Entry 8FCO (electron microscopy, 3.31 A resolution); this record covers chains C and H of the 8 polymer chains in the assembly.

[Chain C]
Name: Transitional endoplasmic reticulum ATPase
From: Homo sapiens
Notes: EC 3.6.4.6
UniProt: P55072 (TERA_HUMAN); numbering as in UniProt (aligned over 1-806)
Amino-acid sequence (806 residues; each row starts with the number of its first residue):
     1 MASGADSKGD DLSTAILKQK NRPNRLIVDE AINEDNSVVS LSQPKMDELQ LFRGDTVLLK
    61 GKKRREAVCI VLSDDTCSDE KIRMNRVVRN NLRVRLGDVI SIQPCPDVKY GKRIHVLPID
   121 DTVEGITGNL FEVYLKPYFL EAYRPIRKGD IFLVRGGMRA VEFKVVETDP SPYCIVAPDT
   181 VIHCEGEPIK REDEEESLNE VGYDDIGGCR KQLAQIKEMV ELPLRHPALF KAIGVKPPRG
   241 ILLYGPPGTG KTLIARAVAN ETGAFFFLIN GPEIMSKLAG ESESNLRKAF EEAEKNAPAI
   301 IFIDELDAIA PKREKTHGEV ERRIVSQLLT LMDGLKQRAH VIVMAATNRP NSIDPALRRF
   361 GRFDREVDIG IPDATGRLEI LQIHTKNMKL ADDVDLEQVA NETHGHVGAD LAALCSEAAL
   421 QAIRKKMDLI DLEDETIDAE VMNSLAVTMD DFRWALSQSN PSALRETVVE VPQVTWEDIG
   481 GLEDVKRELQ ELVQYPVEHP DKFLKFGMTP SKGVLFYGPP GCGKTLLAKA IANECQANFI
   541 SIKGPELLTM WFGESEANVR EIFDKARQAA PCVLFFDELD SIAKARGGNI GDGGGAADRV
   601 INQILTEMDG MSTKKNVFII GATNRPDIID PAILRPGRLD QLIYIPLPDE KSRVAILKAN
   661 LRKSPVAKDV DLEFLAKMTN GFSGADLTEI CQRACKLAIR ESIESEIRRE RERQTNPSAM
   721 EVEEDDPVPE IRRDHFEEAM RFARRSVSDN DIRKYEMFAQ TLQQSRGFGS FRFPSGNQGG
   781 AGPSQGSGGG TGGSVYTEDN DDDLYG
Not modelled in the structure: 1-22, 708-727, 764-806
Swiss-Prot annotation at these positions:
  - region: Thr797 to Gly806 (Interaction with UBXN6)
  - motif: Asp802 to Gly806 (PIM motif)
  - binding site (ATP): Pro247 to Leu253, Asn348, His384, Gly521 to Leu526
  - modified residue: Ala2 (N-acetylalanine), Ser3 (Phosphoserine), Ser7 (Phosphoserine), Ser13 (Phosphoserine), Ser37 (Phosphoserine), Lys315 (N6,N6,N6-trimethyllysine), Thr436 (Phosphothreonine), Ser462 (Phosphoserine), Lys502 (N6-acetyllysine), Lys505 (N6-acetyllysine), Lys668 (N6-acetyllysine), Ser702 (Phosphoserine), Lys754 (N6-acetyllysine), Ser770 (Phosphoserine), Ser775 (Phosphoserine), Ser787 (Phosphoserine), Tyr805 (Phosphotyrosine)
  - cross-link (Glycyl lysine isopeptide (Lys-Gly)): Lys8 (interchain with G-Cter in SUMO2), Lys18 (interchain with G-Cter in SUMO2)
  - natural variant: Arg95 (R95G: In IBMPFD1), Gly97 (G97E: In CMT2Y), Ile126 (I126F: In IBMPFD1; uncertain significance), Arg155 (R155C: In IBMPFD1; R155H: In FTDALS6 and IBMPFD1; R155L: In IBMPFD1; R155P: In IBMPFD1; R155S: In IBMPFD1), Arg159 (R159G: In FTDALS6; R159H: In IBMPFD1), Ala160 (A160T: In IBMPFD1; uncertain significance), Glu185 (E185K: In CMT2Y), Arg191 (R191Q: In FTDALS6 and IBMPFD1), Leu198 (L198W: In IBMPFD1), Ala232 (A232E: In IBMPFD1), Ile254 (I254F: In IBMPFD1; uncertain significance), Ile369 (I369T: In IBMPFD1; uncertain significance), 2 further natural variant entries in UniProt
  - mutagenesis: Phe52 to Asp55 (Abolishes interaction with NPLOC4; when associated with A-110), Arg53 (R53A: Minor effect on affinity for ATP and ADP), Arg86 (R86A: Strongly increased affinity for ATP. Strongly reduced affinity for ADP), Tyr110 (Y110A: Abolishes interaction with NPLOC4; when associated with 52-A--A-55), Arg113 to His115 (Severely reduced binding to DERL1), Phe131 (F131R: Severely reduced binding to DERL1), Leu140 (L140D: Severely reduced binding to DERL1), Asp179 (D179R: No effect on binding to DERL1), His183 (H183W: Severely reduced binding to DERL1), Lys251 (K251Q: Impairs ERAD degradation of HMGCR and does not inhibit interaction with RHBDD1; when associated with Q-524), Glu305 (E305Q: Defect in ubiquitin-dependent protein degradation by the proteasome; when associated with Q-578), Lys312 (K312A: Does not affect methylation by VCPKMT), 8 further mutagenesis entries in UniProt
Small-molecule neighbours:
  - ADP (adenosine-5'-diphosphate), molecule 1: Asp205, Ile206, Gly207, Gly208, Pro247, Gly248, Thr249, Gly250, Thr252, Leu253, Ile380, His384, Gly408, Ala409, Ala412
  - ADP, molecule 2: Asp478, Ile479, Gly480, Pro520, Gly521, Cys522, Gly523, Lys524, Thr525, Leu526, Ile656, Gly684, Ala685, Thr688

[Chain H]
Name: UBX domain-containing protein 6
From: Homo sapiens
UniProt: Q9BZV1 (UBXN6_HUMAN); numbering as in UniProt (aligned over 1-441)
Amino-acid sequence (441 residues; row label = number of the first residue in the row):
     1 MKKFFQEFKA DIKFKSAGPG QKLKESVGEK AHKEKPNQPA PRPPRQGPTN EAQMAAAAAL
    61 ARLEQKQSRA WGPTSQDTIR NQVRKELQAE ATVSGSPEAP GTNVVSEPRE EGSAHLAVPG
   121 VYFTCPLTGA TLRKDQRDAC IKEAILLHFS TDPVAASIMK IYTFNKDQDR VKLGVDTIAK
   181 YLDNIHLHPE EEKYRKIKLQ NKVFQERINC LEGTHEFFEA IGFQKVLLPA QDQEDPEEFY
   241 VLSETTLAQP QSLERHKEQL LAAEPVRAKL DRQRRVFQPS PLASQFELPG DFFNLTAEEI
   301 KREQRLRSEA VERLSVLRTK AMREKEEQRG LRKYNYTLLR VRLPDGCLLQ GTFYARERLG
   361 AVYGFVREAL QSDWLPFELL ASGGQKLSED ENLALNECGL VPSALLTFSW DMAVLEDIKA
   421 AGAEPDSILK PELLSAIEKL L
Not modelled in the structure: 1-48, 69-120
Swiss-Prot annotation at these positions:
  - region: Met1 to Ala10 (Mediates interaction with LMAN1), Glu51 to Leu63 (VCP/p97-interacting motif (VIM))
  - modified residue: Ser96 (Phosphoserine)
What the authors report for this chain:
  - mutagenesis - E299R/R302E/R307E/E312R: unchanged binding to p97

[Interface between chain C and chain H]
Pairs across the interface (39):
  Asn33(C) with Leu63(H); Gln67(H), hydrogen bond
  Glu34(C) with Leu63(H); Lys66(H); Gln67(H), hydrogen bond
  Asp35(C) with Arg62(H), salt bridge; Leu63(H)
  Ser37(C) with Arg62(H)
  Val38(C) with Ala59(H), hydrophobic
  Arg53(C) with Gln53(H), hydrogen bond (backbone-side chain); Leu60(H)
  Gly54(C) with Ala52(H); Gln53(H); Ala56(H)
  Asp55(C) with Thr49(H); Gln53(H), hydrogen bond
  Thr56(C) with Ala52(H)
  Ile70(C) with Ala52(H); Ala55(H), hydrophobic; Ala56(H), hydrophobic
  Leu72(C) with Leu60(H), hydrophobic; Leu63(H), hydrophobic
  Pro106(C) with Thr49(H)
  Val108(C) with Thr49(H); Glu51(H)
  Lys109(C) with Glu51(H), salt bridge
  Tyr110(C) with Glu51(H); Met54(H), hydrogen bond
  Glu141(C) with Ala58(H)
  Ala142(C) with Ala58(H); Arg62(H), hydrogen bond (backbone-side chain)
  Tyr143(C) with Met54(H), hydrophobic; Ala55(H); Ala58(H), hydrophobic
  Ile175(C) with Glu51(H); Ala52(H)
  Gln421(C) with Lys301(H)
  Arg424(C) with Ala297(H)
  Trp454(C) with Lys301(H)
Interface residues without a listed pair, chain C (27 interface residues in all): Ile32, Pro145, Lys425, Leu429, Gln458
Interface residues without a listed pair, chain H (18 interface residues in all): Glu298, Ser308

[Overview]
The interface between chain C and chain H involves 27 residues on one side and 18 on the other, with 6
hydrogen bonds and 2 salt bridges. Polar contacts include Asp35(C)-Arg62(H), Lys109(C)-Glu51(H) and
Asn33(C)-Gln67(H). Ligands of chain C: ADP. The paper reports that E299R/R302E/R307E/E312R of chain H leave
binding to p97 unchanged.
Here chain C is Transitional endoplasmic reticulum ATPase and chain H is UBX domain-containing protein 6, both
from Homo sapiens. Entry 8FCO (Cryo-EM structure of p97:UBXD1 meta state) was determined by electron
microscopy (same publication as 8FCL, 8FCM, 8FCN, 8FCP, 8FCQ, 8FCR and 8FCT).
